5VHN - chains D and C of the 8 polymer chains in the assembly; structure by electron microscopy, 7.30 A resolution (low resolution: residue-level contacts below are approximate; hydrogen-bond / salt-bridge calls are withheld).

# Chain D
Molecule: 26S proteasome regulatory subunit 6B
From: Homo sapiens
UniProtKB: P43686 (PRS6B_HUMAN), isoform P43686-2; residues 145-406 here correspond to UniProt positions 114-375 (UniProt number = residue number - 31)
Chain sequence (262 residues; row label = number of the first residue in the row):
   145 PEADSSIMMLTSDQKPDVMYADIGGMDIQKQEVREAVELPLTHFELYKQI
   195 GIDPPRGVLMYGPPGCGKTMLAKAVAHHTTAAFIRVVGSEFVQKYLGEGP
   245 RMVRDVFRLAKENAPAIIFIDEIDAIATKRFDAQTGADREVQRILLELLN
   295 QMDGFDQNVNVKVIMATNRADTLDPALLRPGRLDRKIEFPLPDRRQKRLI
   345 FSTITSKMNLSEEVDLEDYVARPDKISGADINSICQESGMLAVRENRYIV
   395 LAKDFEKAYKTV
Not modelled in the structure: 145-169

# Chain C
Molecule: 26S proteasome regulatory subunit 8
From: Homo sapiens
UniProtKB: P62195 (PRS8_HUMAN); residues 130-395 here = UniProt positions 130-395
Chain sequence (266 residues; numbered 130 to 395; the number before each row is that of its first residue):
   130 KVDPLVSLMMVEKVPDSTYEMIGGLDKQIKEIKEVIELPVKHPELFEALG
   180 IAQPKGVLLYGPPGTGKTLLARAVAHHTDCTFIRVSGSELVQKFIGEGAR
   230 MVRELFVMAREHAPSIIFMDEIDSIGSSRLEGGSGGDSEVQRTMLELLNQ
   280 LDGFEATKNIKVIMATNRIDILDSALLRPGRIDRKIEFPPPNEEARLDIL
   330 KIHSRKMNLTRGINLRKIAELMPGASGAEVKGVCTEAGMYALRERRVHVT
   380 QEDFEMAVAKVMQKDS
Not modelled in the structure: 130-153, 216-228, 254-257, 395
Swiss-Prot annotation at these positions:
  - binding site (ATP): G190 to T197
  - modified residue: K222 (N6-acetyllysine)

# Chain D / chain C interface
Pairs across the interface - 10 pairs, chain D then chain C:
  E179(D) with R372(C)
  L183(D) with L371(C)
  H187(D) with R374(C)
  I194(D) with G367(C); M368(C); L371(C)
  D197(D) with T364(C)
  F275(D) with R229(C)
  R283(D) with M230(C)
  P319(D) with E250(C)

# In short
Chain D and chain C form an interface of 8 and 9 residues respectively. Curated annotation (UniProt) lists 8
ATP-binding residues on chain C.
Chain D is 26S proteasome regulatory subunit 6B and chain C is 26S proteasome regulatory subunit 8, both from
Homo sapiens; the structure, Conformational Landscape of the p28-Bound Human Proteasome Regulatory Particle,
was determined by electron microscopy (same publication as 5VGZ, 5VHF, 5VHH, 5VHI, 5VHJ, 5VHM and 5 further
entries).
